Entry 4X31 (X-ray diffraction, 2.40 A resolution); this record covers chain A.

[Chain A]
Molecule: Bacteriorhodopsin
Source organism: Halobacterium salinarum
UniProt: P02945 (BACR_HALSA); residues 5-233 here correspond to UniProt positions 18-246 (UniProt number = residue number + 13)
Sequence (229 residues; row label = number of the first residue in the row):
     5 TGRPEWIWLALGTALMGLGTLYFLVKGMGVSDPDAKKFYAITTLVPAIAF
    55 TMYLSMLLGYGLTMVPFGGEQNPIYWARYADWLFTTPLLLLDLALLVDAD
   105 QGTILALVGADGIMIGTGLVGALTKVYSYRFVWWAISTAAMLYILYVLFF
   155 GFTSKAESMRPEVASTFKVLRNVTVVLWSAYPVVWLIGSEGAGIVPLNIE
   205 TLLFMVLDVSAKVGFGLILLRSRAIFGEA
Glycans and other covalent adducts: retinal (RET) linked to Lys216
Ligand contacts:
  - lipid fragment (LI1; 1-[2,6,10.14-tetramethyl-hexadecan-16-yl]-2-[2,10,14-trimethylhexadecan-16-yl]glycerol), molecule 1: Gly21, Thr24, Leu25, Leu28, Lys40, Tyr43, Ala44, Thr47, Leu48, Phe54, Ala110, Ala114, Ile140, Ala144, Tyr147
  - lipid fragment (LI1), molecule 2: Ile52, Met56, Tyr64, Trp80, Phe88, Gly116, Ile117, Gly120, Leu123, Val124, Leu127
  - lipid fragment (LI1), molecule 3: Leu58, Leu62, Tyr133, Ile140
  - lipid fragment (LI1), molecule 4: Thr67, Trp80, Ala84, Leu123, Leu127
  - lipid fragment (LI1), molecule 5: Phe135, Val136, Ala139
  - retinal (RET): Tyr83, Trp86, Thr89, Thr90, Leu93, Met118, Ile119, Gly122, Trp138, Ser141, Thr142, Met145, Trp182, Tyr185, Pro186, Trp189, Asp212, Ala215
Curated features (UniProtKB/Swiss-Prot):
  - site: Asp85 (Primary proton acceptor)
  - modified residue: Lys216 (N6-(retinylidene)lysine)
Reported in the primary citation:
  - binding site for retinal: Lys216
  - conformationally variable residues (order/disorder transition, side-chain flip): Thr157 to Met163, Glu194

[Summary]
Chain A binds 5 copies of lipid fragment. Retinal is covalently linked to Lys216. From the paper: a binding
site for retinal at Lys216; conformational variability at Thr157 and Glu194.
Chain A is Bacteriorhodopsin (Halobacterium salinarum); the structure, Room temperature structure of
bacteriorhodopsin from lipidic cubic phase obtained with serial millisecond crystallography using synchrotron
..., was determined by X-ray diffraction (same publication as 4X32).
